PDB entry 2AWZ | X-ray diffraction, 2.15 A resolution | chain A

[Chain A]
Name: Genome polyprotein
From: Hepatitis C virus
Notes: EC 2.7.7.48; fragment: NS5B RNA-directed RNA polymerase
Reference sequence: P26663 (POLG_HCVBK); residues 1-570 here correspond to UniProt positions 2419-2988 (UniProt number = residue number + 2418)
Sequence (580 residues; numbered 1 to 580; the number before each row is that of its first residue):
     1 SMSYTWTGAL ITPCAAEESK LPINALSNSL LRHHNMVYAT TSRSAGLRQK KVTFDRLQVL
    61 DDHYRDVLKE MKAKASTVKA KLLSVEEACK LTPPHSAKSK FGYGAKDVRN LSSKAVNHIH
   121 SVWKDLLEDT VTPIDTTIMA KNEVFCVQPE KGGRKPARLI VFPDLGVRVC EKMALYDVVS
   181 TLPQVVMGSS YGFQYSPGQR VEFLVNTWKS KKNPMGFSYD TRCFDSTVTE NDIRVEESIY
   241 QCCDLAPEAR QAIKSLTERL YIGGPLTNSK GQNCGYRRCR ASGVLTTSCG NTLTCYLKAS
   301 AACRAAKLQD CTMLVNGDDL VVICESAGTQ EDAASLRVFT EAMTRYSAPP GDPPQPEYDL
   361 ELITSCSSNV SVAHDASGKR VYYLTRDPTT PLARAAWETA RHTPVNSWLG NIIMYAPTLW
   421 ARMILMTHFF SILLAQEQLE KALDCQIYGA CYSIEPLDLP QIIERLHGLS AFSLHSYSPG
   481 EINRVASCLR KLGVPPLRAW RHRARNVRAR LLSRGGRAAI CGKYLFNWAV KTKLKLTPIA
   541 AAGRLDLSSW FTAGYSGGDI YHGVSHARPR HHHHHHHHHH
Disordered / not traced: 541-545, 563-580
Construct notes: engineered mutation Ala499 (Val2917 in P26663), Asn506 (Ser2924 in P26663), Arg514 (Gln2932 in P26663), Ile520 (Thr2938 in P26663), Ala540 (Pro2958 in P26663), Gly543 (Ser2961 in P26663), Ser549 (Gly2967 in P26663), Thr552 (Val2970 in P26663), Gly563 (Ser2981 in P26663), Val564 (Leu2982 in P26663), His566 (Arg2984 in P26663); expression tag (571-580)
Glycans and other covalent adducts: compound 5H linked to Cys366
Small-molecule neighbours: 5H (5R-(4-bromophenylmethyl)-3-(benzenesulfonylamino)-4-oxo-2-thionothiazolidine): Phe193, Pro197, Arg200, Asn316, Ser368, Leu384, Gly410, Asn411, Met414, Tyr415, Gln446, Ile447, Tyr448, Gly449, Ser556
Swiss-Prot annotation at these positions:
  - binding site (Mg(2+)): Asp319

[Summary]
Compound 5H is covalently linked to Cys366. UniProt lists Mg2+-binding residue Asp319.
Chain A is Genome polyprotein (Hepatitis C virus); the structure, Hepatitis C Virus NS5b RNA Polymerase in
complex with a covalent inhibitor (5h), was determined by X-ray diffraction, deposited together with 2AX0 and
2AX1.
